9BFV - chains A and D; structure by X-ray diffraction, 1.20 A resolution.

# Chain A
Name: GTPase KRas
Source organism: Homo sapiens
Notes: EC 3.6.5.2
UniProt: P01116 (RASK_HUMAN), isoform P01116-2; residues 1-169 here = UniProt positions 1-169
Chain sequence (170 residues; numbered 0 to 169; the number before each row is that of its first residue; numbering starts at 0):
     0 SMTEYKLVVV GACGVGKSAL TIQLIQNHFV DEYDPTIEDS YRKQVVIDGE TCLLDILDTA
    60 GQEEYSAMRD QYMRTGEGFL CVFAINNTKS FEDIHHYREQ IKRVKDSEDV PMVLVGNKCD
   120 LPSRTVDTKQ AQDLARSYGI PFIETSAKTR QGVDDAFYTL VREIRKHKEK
Differences from the reference sequence: expression tag (0); engineered mutation Cys12 (Gly in P01116)
Swiss-Prot annotation at these positions:
  - motif: Tyr32 to Tyr40 (Effector region)
  - binding site (GTP): Gly10, Ala11, Gly13 to Ala18, Val29 to Thr35, Ala59, Gly60, Asn116 to Asp119
  - modified residue: Met1 (N-acetylmethionine), Thr2 (N-acetylthreonine), Lys104 (N6-acetyllysine)
  - glycosylation: Thr35 (Microbial infection: O-linked (Glc) threonine)
  - natural variant: Lys5 (K5E: In NS3; K5N: In GASC), Gly10 (G10GG: In AML), Cys12 (G12C: In lung carcinoma; this construct carries the variant), Gly13 (G13D: In GASC, JMML and OES; G13R: In pylocytic astrocytoma), Val14 (V14I: In NS3), Leu19 (L19F: In OES), Gln22 (Q22E: In CFC2; Q22R: In NS3), Pro34 (P34L: In NS3; P34Q: In NS3; P34R: In CFC2), Ile36 (I36M: In NS3), Thr58 (T58I: In NS3), Ala59 (A59T: In GASC), Gly60 (G60R: In CFC2; G60S: In NS3), 8 further natural variant entries in UniProt
  - mutagenesis: Asp38 (D38A: Decreased interaction with MAPKAP1/SIN1), Tyr40 (Y40A: Decreased interaction with MAPKAP1/SIN1), Gln61 (Q61L: Promotes GTP binding)
Glycans and other covalent adducts: compound A1AOV linked to Cys12
Metal / ion sites: Mg2+: Ser17, Thr35 (together with GMP-PNP)
Ligand contacts:
  - A1AOV ((3R)-1-[(2E)-4-(dimethylamino)-4-methylpent-2-enoyl]-N-[(2S)-1-{[(1P,8R,10R,14S,21M)-22-ethyl-21-{2-[(1R)-1-methoxyethyl]pyridin-3-yl}-18,18-dimethyl-9,15-dioxo-16-oxa-10,22,28-triazapentacyclo[18.5.2.1~2,6~.1~10,14~.0~23,27~]nonacosa-1(25),2(29),3,5,20,23,26-heptaen-8-yl]amino}-3-methyl-1-oxobutan-2-yl]-N-methylpyrrolidine-3-carboxamide (non-preferred name)): Tyr32, Pro34, Thr35, Ile36, Glu37, Ala59, Gly60, Gln61, Tyr64, Met67, Tyr71
  - GMP-PNP (GNP; phosphoaminophosphonic acid-guanylate ester): Ala11, Gly13, Val14, Gly15, Lys16, Ser17, Ala18, Phe28, Val29, Asp30, Glu31, Tyr32, Asp33, Pro34, Thr35, Thr58, Ala59, Gly60, Asn116, Lys117, Asp119, Leu120, Ser145, Ala146, Lys147

# Chain D
Name: Peptidyl-prolyl cis-trans isomerase A
Source organism: Homo sapiens
Notes: EC 5.2.1.8
UniProt: P62937 (PPIA_HUMAN); residues 1-165 here = UniProt positions 1-165
Chain sequence (166 residues; each row starts with the number of its first residue; numbering starts at 0):
     0 SMVNPTVFFD IAVDGEPLGR VSFELFADKV PKTAENFRAL STGEKGFGYK GSCFHRIIPG
    60 FMCQGGDFTR HNGTGGKSIY GEKFEDENFI LKHTGPGILS MANAGPNTNG SQFFICTAKT
   120 EWLDGKHVVF GKVKEGMNIV EAMERFGSRN GKTSKKITIA DCGQLE
Unresolved in the structure: 0, 165
Differences from the reference sequence: expression tag (0)
Swiss-Prot annotation at these positions:
  - modified residue: Met1 (N-acetylmethionine), Val2 (N-acetylvaline), Lys28 (N6-acetyllysine), Lys44 (N6-acetyllysine), Lys76 (N6-acetyllysine), Ser77 (Phosphoserine), Lys82 (N6-acetyllysine), Thr93 (Phosphothreonine), Lys125 (N6-acetyllysine), Lys131 (N6-acetyllysine), Lys133 (N6-acetyllysine)
  - glycosylation: Asn108 (N-linked (GlcNAc...) asparagine)
  - cross-link (Glycyl lysine isopeptide (Lys-Gly)): Lys28 (interchain with G-Cter in SUMO2), Lys82 (interchain with G-Cter in SUMO2)
  - mutagenesis: Arg55 (R55A: Loss of peptidyl-prolyl cis-trans isomerase activity. No loss of its interaction with BSG/CD147 or its ability to induce leukocyte chemotaxis. No effect on its interaction with MAP3K5/ASK1 ...), Phe60 (F60A: Loss of ability to stimulate MAPK/ERK phosphorylation), Arg69 (R69A: No effect on peptidyl-prolyl cis-trans isomerase activity. Reduced interaction with BSG/CD147 and ability to induce leukocyte chemotaxis), His70 (H70A: No effect on peptidyl-prolyl cis-trans isomerase activity. Reduced interaction with BSG/CD147 and ability to induce leukocyte chemotaxis), Thr107 (T107A: No effect on peptidyl-prolyl cis-trans isomerase activity. Reduced interaction with BSG/CD147 and ability to induce leukocyte chemotaxis), Phe113 (F113A: Reduced ability to stimulate MAPK/ERK phosphorylation), Trp121 (W121A: 200-fold decrease of sensitivity to CsA. Reduced ability to stimulate MAPK/ERK phosphorylation; W121E: Loss of peptidyl-prolyl cis-trans isomerase activity ...), Lys125 (K125Q: Acetylation-mimetic mutant; no effect on its interaction with TARDBP; K125R: Loss of acetylation and interaction with TARDBP), His126 (H126A: Loss of peptidyl-prolyl cis-trans isomerase activity and interaction with HCV NS5A. Loss of ability to stimulate MAPK/ERK phosphorylation)
Ligand contacts: A1AOV ((3R)-1-[(2E)-4-(dimethylamino)-4-methylpent-2-enoyl]-N-[(2S)-1-{[(1P,8R,10R,14S,21M)-22-ethyl-21-{2-[(1R)-1-methoxyethyl]pyridin-3-yl}-18,18-dimethyl-9,15-dioxo-16-oxa-10,22,28-triazapentacyclo[18.5.2.1~2,6~.1~10,14~.0~23,27~]nonacosa-1(25),2(29),3,5,20,23,26-heptaen-8-yl]amino}-3-methyl-1-oxobutan-2-yl]-N-methylpyrrolidine-3-carboxamide (non-preferred name)): Arg55, Ile57, Phe60, Met61, Gln63, Gly72, Thr73, Ala101, Asn102, Ala103, Gln111, Phe113, Trp121, Leu122, His126, Arg148

# Chain A / chain D interface
Pairs across the interface (13; chain A residue first):
  Glu31(A) with Asn71(D), hydrogen bond
  Tyr32(A) with Thr73(D)
  Asp33(A) with Lys151(D), salt bridge
  Pro34(A) with Thr73(D)
  Ile36(A) with Arg55(D); Arg148(D); Asn149(D)
  Glu37(A) with Arg148(D), salt bridge; Asn149(D)
  Asp38(A) with Asn149(D), hydrogen bond
  Tyr64(A) with Trp121(D), hydrogen bond; Leu122(D)
  Met67(A) with Arg148(D)
Interface residues without a listed pair, chain D (9 interface residues in all): Ile57

# Overview
The chain A/chain D interface involves 9 residues from each chain, with 3 hydrogen bonds and 2 salt bridges.
Polar pairs include Asp33(A)-Lys151(D), Glu37(A)-Arg148(D) and Glu31(A)-Asn71(D). Chain A binds GMP-PNP. Chain
D binds compound A1AOV. Covalently linked compound A1AOV: at Cys12(A).
Here chain A is GTPase KRas and chain D is Peptidyl-prolyl cis-trans isomerase A, both from Homo sapiens.
Entry 9BFV (Tri-complex of Compound-23, KRAS G12C, and CypA) was determined by X-ray diffraction (same
publication as 9BFW, 9BFX, 9BFZ and 9BFY).
